PDB entry 4A13 | electron microscopy, 11.30 A resolution (very low resolution: no residue pairs are listed; an interface is given only as per-side residue counts) | chains I and N of the 16 polymer chains in the assembly

# Chain I (and N)
Molecule: T-complex protein 1 subunit beta
Organism: Bos taurus
Notes: chain N of this document is another copy of the same molecule, construct and numbering; everything in this record applies to it too
UniProtKB: Q3ZBH0 (TCPB_BOVIN); residues 1-513 here correspond to UniProt positions 14-526 (UniProt number = residue number + 13)
Sequence (513 residues; each row starts with the number of its first residue):
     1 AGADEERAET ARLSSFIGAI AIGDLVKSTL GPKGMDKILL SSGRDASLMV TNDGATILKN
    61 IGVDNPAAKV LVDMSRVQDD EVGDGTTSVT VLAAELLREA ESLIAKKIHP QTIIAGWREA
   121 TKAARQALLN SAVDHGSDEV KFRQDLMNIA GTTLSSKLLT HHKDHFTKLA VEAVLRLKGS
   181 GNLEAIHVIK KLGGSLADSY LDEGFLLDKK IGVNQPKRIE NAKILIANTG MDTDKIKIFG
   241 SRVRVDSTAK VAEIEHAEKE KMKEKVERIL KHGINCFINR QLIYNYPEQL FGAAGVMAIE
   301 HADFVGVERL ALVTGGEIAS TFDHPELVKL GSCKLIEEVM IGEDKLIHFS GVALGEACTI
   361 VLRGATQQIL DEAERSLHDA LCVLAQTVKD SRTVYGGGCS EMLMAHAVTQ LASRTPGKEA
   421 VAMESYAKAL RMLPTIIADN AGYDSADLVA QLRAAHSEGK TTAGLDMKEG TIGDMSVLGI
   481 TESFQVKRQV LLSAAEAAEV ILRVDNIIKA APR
Swiss-Prot annotation at these positions:
  - binding site (ADP): Gly31, Gly85, Thr86, Thr87, Ser88, Ser155, Ser156, Gly397, Glu482, Lys487
  - binding site (ATP): Gly31, Gly85, Thr86, Thr87, Glu482, Lys487
  - binding site (Mg(2+)): Asp84
  - modified residue: Ser47 (Phosphoserine), Lys141 (N6-acetyllysine), Lys168 (N6-acetyllysine), Ser247 (Phosphoserine), Thr248 (Phosphothreonine)
  - cross-link: Lys235 (Glycyl lysine isopeptide (Lys-Gly) (interchain with G-Cter in SUMO2))

# How chain I and chain N interact
At this resolution (11 A) residue pairs are not listed: 27 residues of chain I and 19 of chain N lie at the interface.

# Overview
27 residues of chain I and 19 residues of chain N are in contact. Curated annotation (UniProt) lists 10
ADP-binding residues, 6 ATP-binding residues and Mg2+-binding residue Asp84(I) on chain I.
Both chains are T-complex protein 1 subunit beta (Bos taurus). Entry 4A13 (model refined against symmetry-free
cryo-EM map of TRiC-ADP) was determined by electron microscopy together with 4A0O, 4A0V and 4A0W from the same
study.
